6ZY9 - chains D and E of the 12 polymer chains in the assembly; structure by electron microscopy, 3.30 A resolution.

Chain D:
Molecule: YrbD protein
From: Escherichia coli B185
UniProt: D6IEA5 (D6IEA5_ECOLX); residue numbers follow UniProt; this construct covers 1-183
Sequence (183 residues; each row starts with the number of its first residue):
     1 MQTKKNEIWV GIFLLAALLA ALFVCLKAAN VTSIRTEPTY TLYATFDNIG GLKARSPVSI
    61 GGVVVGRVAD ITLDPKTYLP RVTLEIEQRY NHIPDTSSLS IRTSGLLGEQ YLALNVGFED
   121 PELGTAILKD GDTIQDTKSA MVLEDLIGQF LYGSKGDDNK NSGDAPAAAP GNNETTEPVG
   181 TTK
Disordered / not traced: 1-2, 20-39, 102-111, 116-127, 153-183
What the authors report for this chain:
  - mutagenesis - L143E, I147E, Y152E: decreased growth in response to chlorpromazine
  - mutagenesis - I147E: decreased stability in response to SDS
  - mutagenesis - F150E: unchanged growth in response to cellular survivability

Chain E:
Molecule: Uncharacterized protein
From: Escherichia coli 2.3916
UniProt: I2X585 (I2X585_ECOLX); residues 1-260 here = UniProt positions 1-260
Sequence (260 residues; numbered 1 to 260; the number before each row is that of its first residue):
     1 MLLNALASLG HKGIKTLRTF GRAGLMLFNA LVGKPEFRKH APLLVRQLYN VGVLSMLIIV
    61 VSGVFIGMVL GLQGYLVLTT YSAETSLGML VALSLLRELG PVVAALLFAG RAGSALTAEI
   121 GLMRATEQLS SMEMMAVDPL RRVISPRFWA GVISLPLLTV IFVAVGIWGG SLVGVSWKGI
   181 DSGFFWSAMQ NAVDWRMDLV NCLIKSVVFA ITVTWISLFN GYDAIPTSAG ISRATTRTVV
   241 HSSLAVLGLD FVLTALMFGN
Disordered / not traced: 1, 258-260
What the authors report for this chain:
  - mutagenesis - E98R: decreased growth in response to chlorpromazine

How chain D and chain E interact:
Contacting residue pairs (8; chain D residue first):
  Glu7(D) with Leu6(E); Gly10(E); His11(E), hydrogen bond (side chain-backbone); Ile14(E)
  Ile8(D) with Leu3(E), hydrophobic
  Val10(D) with Gly10(E)
  Gly11(D) with Leu9(E)
  Ile12(D) with Leu6(E), hydrophobic
Other interface residues (no listed pair), chain D (6 interface residues in all): Leu14
Other interface residues (no listed pair), chain E (7 interface residues in all): Ala7

Summary:
6 residues of chain D face 7 of chain E across their interface; the contacts include 1 hydrogen bond. The
hydrogen-bonded pair is Glu7(D)-His11(E). The paper reports that L143E, I147E and Y152E of chain D reduce
growth in response to chlorpromazine; I147E of chain D reduces stability in response to SDS.
Chain D is YrbD protein (Escherichia coli B185) and chain E is Uncharacterized protein (Escherichia coli
2.3916); the structure, Cryo-EM structure of MlaFEDB in complex with AMP-PNP, was determined by electron
microscopy (same publication as 6ZY2, 6ZY3 and 6ZY4).
